6KJP - chain A; structure by X-ray diffraction, 2.06 A resolution.

# Chain A
Protein: Putative beta-lactamase
Source organism: Jeotgalibacillus marinus
UniProt: A0A0U1X4V6 (A0A0U1X4V6_9BACL); residues 1-363 here correspond to UniProt positions 13-375 (UniProt number = residue number + 12)
Sequence (391 residues; numbered -19 to 371; the number before each row is that of its first residue; numbers below 1 keep their minus sign (Met-19 is residue -19)):
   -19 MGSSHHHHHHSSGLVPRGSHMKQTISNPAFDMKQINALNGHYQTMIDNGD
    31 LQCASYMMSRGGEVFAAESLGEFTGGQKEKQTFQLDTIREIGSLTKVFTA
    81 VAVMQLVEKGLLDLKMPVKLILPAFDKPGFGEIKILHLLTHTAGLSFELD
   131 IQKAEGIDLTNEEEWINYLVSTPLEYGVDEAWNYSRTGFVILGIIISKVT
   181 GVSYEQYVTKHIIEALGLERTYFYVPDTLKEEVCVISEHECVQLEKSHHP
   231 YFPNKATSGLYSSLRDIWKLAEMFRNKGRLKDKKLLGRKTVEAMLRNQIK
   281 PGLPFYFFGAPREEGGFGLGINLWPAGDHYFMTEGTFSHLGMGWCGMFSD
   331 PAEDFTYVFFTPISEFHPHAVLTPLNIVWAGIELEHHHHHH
Unresolved in the structure: -19 to 6, 365-371
Construct notes: initiating methionine (-19); expression tag (-18 to 0, 364-371)
Residues lining bound ligands: D9F ((3Z,5E,8S,9E,11E,14S,16R,17Z,19E,24R)-24-methyl-8,14,16-tris(oxidanyl)-1-oxacyclotetracosa-3,5,9,11,17,19-hexaen-2-one): Ser73, Phe127, Tyr164, Phe287, Phe288, Arg292, Asn302, Trp304, Leu320, Met322, Trp324, Phe346, Leu352

# Summary
Chain A binds compound D9F.
Chain A is Putative beta-lactamase (Jeotgalibacillus marinus); the structure, Functional and structural
insights into the unusual oxyanion hole-like geometry in macrolactin acyltransferase selective for
dicarboxylic ..., was determined by X-ray diffraction (same publication as 6KJJ, 6KJQ, 6KJR and 6KJT).
